PDB entry 8WOL | electron microscopy, 2.60 A resolution | chains 6 and y of the 60 polymer chains in the assembly

Chain 6 (and y):
Molecule: Major membrane protein 1
Source organism: Mycolicibacterium smegmatis
Notes: chain y of this document is another copy of the same molecule, construct and numbering; everything in this record applies to it too
UniProt: A0A653FP42 (A0A653FP42_MYCSM); residues 10-316 here correspond to UniProt positions 1-307 (UniProt number = residue number - 9)
Amino-acid sequence (316 residues; numbered 1 to 316; the number before each row is that of its first residue):
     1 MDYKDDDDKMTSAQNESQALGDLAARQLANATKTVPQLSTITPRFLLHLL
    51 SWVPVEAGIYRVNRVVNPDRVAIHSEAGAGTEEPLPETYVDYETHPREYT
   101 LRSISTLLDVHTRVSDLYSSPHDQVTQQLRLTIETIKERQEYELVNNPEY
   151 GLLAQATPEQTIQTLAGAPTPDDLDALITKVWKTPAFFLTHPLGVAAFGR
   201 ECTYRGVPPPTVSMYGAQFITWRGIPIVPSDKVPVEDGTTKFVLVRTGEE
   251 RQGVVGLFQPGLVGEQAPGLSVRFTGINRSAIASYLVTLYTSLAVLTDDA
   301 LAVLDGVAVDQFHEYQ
Not modelled in the structure: 1-14
Sequence notes: initiating methionine (1); expression tag (2-9)

Chain 6 / chain y interface:
Pairs across the interface (46; chain 6 residue first):
  Q18(6) with D109(y); I282(y)
  A19(6) with D109(y); H111(y)
  L20(6) with V114(y); Q124(y); Q128(y)
  D22(6) with R113(y), salt bridge; V114(y); Y118(y)
  A25(6) with V114(y), hydrophobic; Q124(y), hydrogen bond (backbone-side chain)
  R26(6) with Y118(y)
  Q27(6) with K33(y)
  L28(6) with K33(y); S120(y); P121(y); H122(y)
  A29(6) with K33(y); S120(y)
  N30(6) with K33(y), hydrogen bond; S120(y), hydrogen bond (backbone-backbone); P121(y)
  K33(6) with Q27(y); L28(y); A29(y); N30(y), hydrogen bond
  D109(6) with Q18(y); A19(y)
  H111(6) with A19(y)
  R113(6) with D22(y), salt bridge
  V114(6) with L20(y); D22(y); A25(y), hydrophobic
  Y118(6) with D22(y); R26(y)
  S120(6) with L28(y); A29(y); N30(y), hydrogen bond (backbone-backbone)
  P121(6) with L28(y); N30(y)
  H122(6) with L28(y)
  Q124(6) with L20(y); A25(y), hydrogen bond (side chain-backbone)
  Q128(6) with L20(y)
  I282(6) with Q18(y)
Also at the interface, not in a pair above, chain 6 (27 interface residues in all): G21, A31, P36, V110, Q127
Also at the interface, not in a pair above, chain y (27 interface residues in all): G21, A31, P36, V110, Q127

Summary:
Chain 6 and chain y each contribute 27 residues to their interface; the contacts include 6 hydrogen bonds and
2 salt bridges. Polar pairs include D22(6)-R113(y), A25(6)-Q124(y) and N30(6)-K33(y).
Both chains are Major membrane protein 1 (Mycolicibacterium smegmatis). Entry 8WOL (Cryo-EM structure of the
Mmp1 encapasulin from Mycobacterium smegmatis) was determined by electron microscopy (same publication as
8WON).
